PDB entry 9E1X | electron microscopy, 3.40 A resolution | chains A and I of the 11 polymer chains in the assembly

# Chain A
Name: Histone H3.2
Organism: Xenopus laevis
UniProtKB: P84233 (H32_XENLA); residues 0-135 here correspond to UniProt positions 1-136 (UniProt number = residue number + 1)
Sequence (136 residues; row label = number of the first residue in the row; numbering starts at 0):
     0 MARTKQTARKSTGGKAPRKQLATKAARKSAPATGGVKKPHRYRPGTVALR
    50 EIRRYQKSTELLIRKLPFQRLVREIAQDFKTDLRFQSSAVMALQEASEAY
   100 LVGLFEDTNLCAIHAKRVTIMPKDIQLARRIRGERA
Unresolved in the structure: 0-36, 134-135
Swiss-Prot annotation at these positions:
  - modified residue: Arg2 (Asymmetric dimethylarginine), Thr3 (Phosphothreonine), Lys4 (Allysine), Gln5 (5-glutamyl dopamine), Thr6 (Phosphothreonine), Arg8 (Citrulline), Lys9 (N6,N6,N6-trimethyllysine), Ser10 (ADP-ribosylserine), Thr11 (Phosphothreonine), Lys14 (N6-(2-hydroxyisobutyryl)lysine), Arg17 (Asymmetric dimethylarginine), Lys18 (N6-(2-hydroxyisobutyryl)lysine), Lys23 (N6-(2-hydroxyisobutyryl)lysine), Arg26 (Citrulline), Lys27 (N6,N6,N6-trimethyllysine), Ser28 (ADP-ribosylserine), Lys36 (N6,N6,N6-trimethyllysine), Lys37 (N6-methyllysine), Tyr41 (Phosphotyrosine), Lys56 (N6,N6,N6-trimethyllysine) and 8 more in UniProt
  - lipidation: Cys110 (S-palmitoyl cysteine)

# Chain I
Molecule: 151-nt DNA strand
Organism: Homo sapiens
Sequence (151 nucleotides; each row starts with the number of its first residue; numbers below 1 keep their minus sign (DC-74 is residue -74)):
   -74 CACAGGATGTATATATCTGACACGTGCCTGGAGACTAGGGAGTAATCCCC
   -24 TTGGCGGTTAAAACGCGGGGGACAGCGCGTACGTGCGTTTAAGCGGTGCT
    26 AGAGCTGTCTACGACCAATTGAGCGGCCTCGGCACCGGGATTCTCCAGGG
    76 G
Unresolved in the structure: 75-76

# Chain A / chain I interface
Residue-residue contacts (24):
  His39(A) with DT-67(I), sugar contact
  Arg40(A) with DG8(I), base contact; DT9(I), hydrogen bond to the base; DG10(I), sugar contact
  Tyr41(A) with DT9(I), phosphate contact; DG10(I), phosphate contact
  Arg42(A) with DT9(I), sugar contact
  Pro43(A) with DT9(I), phosphate contact
  Gly44(A) with DG8(I), phosphate contact; DT9(I), hydrogen bond to the phosphate
  Thr45(A) with DT9(I), phosphate contact
  Val46(A) with DT9(I), hydrogen bond to the phosphate; DG10(I), phosphate contact
  Ala47(A) with DT9(I), hydrogen bond to the phosphate
  Arg49(A) with DG-66(I), hydrogen bond to the phosphate; DT-65(I), salt bridge to the phosphate
  Arg63(A) with DA17(I), phosphate contact; DG18(I), salt bridge to the phosphate
  Lys64(A) with DG18(I), phosphate contact
  Leu65(A) with DA17(I), phosphate contact; DG18(I), hydrogen bond to the phosphate
  Pro66(A) with DA17(I), sugar contact
  Arg69(A) with DA17(I), salt bridge to the phosphate
  Arg83(A) with DA28(I), sugar contact
Also at the interface, not in a pair above, chain I (10 interface residues in all): DG27

# Overview
16 residues of chain A and 10 residues of chain I are in contact; the contacts include 6 hydrogen bonds and 3
salt bridges. Polar pairs include Arg40(A)-DT9(I), Gly44(A)-DT9(I) and Val46(A)-DT9(I).
Chain A is Histone H3.2 (Xenopus laevis) and chain I is a 151-nt DNA strand (Homo sapiens); the structure,
Snf2h bound nucleosome complex - ClassD1, was determined by electron microscopy, deposited together with 9E1L,
9E1M, 9E1N, 9E1O, 9E1P, 9E1Q and 4 further entries.
